PDB entry 7WB4 | electron microscopy, 5.60 A resolution (low resolution: residue-level contacts below are approximate; hydrogen-bond / salt-bridge calls are withheld) | chains H and G of the 27 polymer chains in the assembly

== Chain H ==
Protein: GATOR complex protein SEC13
Source organism: Xenopus laevis
UniProt: Q7ZYJ8 (Q7ZYJ8_XENLA); residues 1-320 here = UniProt positions 1-320
Sequence (320 residues; numbered 1 to 320; the number before each row is that of its first residue):
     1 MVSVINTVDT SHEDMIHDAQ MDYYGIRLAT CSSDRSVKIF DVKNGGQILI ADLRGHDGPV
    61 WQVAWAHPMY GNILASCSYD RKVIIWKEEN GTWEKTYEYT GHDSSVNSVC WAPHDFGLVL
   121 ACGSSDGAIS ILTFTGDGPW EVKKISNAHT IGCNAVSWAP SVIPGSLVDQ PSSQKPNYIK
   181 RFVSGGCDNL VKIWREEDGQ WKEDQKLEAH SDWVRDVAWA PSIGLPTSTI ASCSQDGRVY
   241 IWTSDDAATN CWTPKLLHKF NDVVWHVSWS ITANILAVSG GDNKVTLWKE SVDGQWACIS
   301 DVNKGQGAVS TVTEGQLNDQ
Disordered / not traced: 1, 308-320

== Chain G ==
Protein: Nuclear pore complex protein Nup96
Source organism: Xenopus laevis
UniProt: A0A1L8HBE3 (A0A1L8HBE3_XENLA); residues 1-923 here correspond to UniProt positions 820-1742 (UniProt number = residue number + 819)
Sequence (923 residues; each row starts with the number of its first residue):
     1 SKYGLQDSDE EDDQLNNAEA KKLKAAPVPP QGKPPPLQQA TLPGKVTPPP QSPAVDQLDR
    61 VLELDSDMAD ITQDQDLDSV AEEQDITEEQ EPLSASSHIA SSLGINPHAL QVMKASLLLE
   121 EEDGEMINRF SSFPSSMDPY PDVRSPRLFP SSHAKRTSSM GLLQSKFASP SISRISETAQ
   181 GSHSPRILPV TPWSVPAPLA PTFVIPRPAP ETHLRTVGTR RQQELVPLEK SVTHGRGSLL
   241 IDMGLFMGRS FRVGWGPNWT LVHNGDKLTE RLNAEEDQNM DTIDYGFLPK PTSAKSLTES
   301 PFKVHMEKLS LEQKSRELQS YLMPLEIELK NSSVDRSAQC PHFKPNAGVA AIHDYAGWVR
   361 NLSNEAGELE AVVKQWGLTW TLCESLWGQL KELEASLDEP NEYVRNLERR KAFSHWLAHT
   421 AEERIEEEVS LYGPERHVEA VFSFLTGGRI SDACRLAQKS GDHRLSLLLS QMVGSQEMRE
   481 LISLQLVDWN KLQVDHYIQE ERLRVFCLLS GTPVWRSSDN RSINVCSQLD WKRTLAVHLW
   541 YMLPPTATIA QALRLYERAF QEHEEGEPYA CYPLPPYLED CSISLGDEPS AKFSSLQRDV
   601 CVHLLKLYSE RQYDLCQLLD PSSVTPDPLD YRLSWHLWMV LQALNYTHLS EHRQGTLHAS
   661 YAAQLENVGL WEWAIFVLLH IPHPHIREAG VRELLNRQCV VRESPESLAK ENFLIHRLCV
   721 PAQWVHEAKA IRSRRDGDRH KEALYLLKGH QWNPCHKLVT RHLAADAVIN ENYRYLQSFL
   781 GELSNPEHCK HIQDWETAGK VYLDYIRVID MLNLIQQDES SGCELEKLHT KVMSLCKWVE
   841 LIHCYTAKDR LAQSEMAKRV ANILRVVLSL QQPPESMSDS SEPRVPLRLL APHIGRLPMP
   901 EDYALEELRG LTQSYLRELI CDS
Disordered / not traced: 1-222, 267-299, 874-923

== How chain H and chain G interact ==
Residue-residue contacts (26; chain H residue first):
  Val2(H) with Leu309(G); Ser310(G)
  Ser3(H) with Lys308(G)
  Val4(H) with Glu307(G); Lys308(G)
  Ile5(H) with Glu307(G); Lys308(G)
  Asn6(H) with Met306(G)
  Val8(H) with Val304(G); Met306(G)
  Asp9(H) with Val304(G)
  Ile16(H) with Phe251(G)
  His17(H) with Gly248(G); Phe251(G); Arg252(G)
  Ala19(H) with Val253(G)
  Pro68(H) with Arg735(G)
  Ser166(H) with His685(G)
  Gly224(H) with His683(G); Ile686(G)
  Trp265(H) with Ser250(G)
  His266(H) with Arg252(G)
  Thr272(H) with Ala659(G); Ala663(G)
  Ser279(H) with Phe251(G)
  Val292(H) with Cys616(G)
Other interface residues (no listed pair), chain H (29 interface residues in all): Thr10, Ser11, His12, Met15, Asp18, Met69, Gly71, Asn72, Ala273, Asp293, Gly307
Other interface residues (no listed pair), chain G (25 interface residues in all): Arg249, Asp266, Lys303, His305, Leu311, Ser660, Arg734

== Overview ==
29 residues of chain H face 25 of chain G across their interface.
Here chain H is GATOR complex protein SEC13 and chain G is Nuclear pore complex protein Nup96, both from
Xenopus laevis. Entry 7WB4 (Cryo-EM structure of the NR subunit from X. laevis NPC) was determined by electron
microscopy.
